Entry 4UT4 (X-ray diffraction, 1.94 A resolution); this record covers chain A.

Chain A:
Name: Putative sugar kinase
Source organism: Burkholderia pseudomallei K96243
Notes: EC 2.7.1.167
Reference sequence: H7C745 (H7C745_BURPS); numbering as in UniProt (aligned over 1-346)
Sequence (346 residues; numbered 1 to 346; the number before each row is that of its first residue):
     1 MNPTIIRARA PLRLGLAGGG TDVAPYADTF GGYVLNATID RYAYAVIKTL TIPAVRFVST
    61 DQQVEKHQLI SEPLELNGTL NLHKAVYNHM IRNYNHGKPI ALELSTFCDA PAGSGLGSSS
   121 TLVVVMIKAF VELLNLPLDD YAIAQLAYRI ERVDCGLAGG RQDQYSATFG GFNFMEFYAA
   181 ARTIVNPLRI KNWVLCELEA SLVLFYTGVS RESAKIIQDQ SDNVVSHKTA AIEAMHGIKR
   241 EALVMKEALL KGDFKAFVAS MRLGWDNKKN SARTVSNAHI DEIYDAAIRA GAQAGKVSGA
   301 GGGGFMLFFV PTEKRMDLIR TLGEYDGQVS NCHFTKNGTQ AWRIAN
Disordered / not traced: 1
Construct notes: engineered mutation Ala179 (Glu in H7C745), Ala180 (Glu in H7C745), Ala181 (Glu in H7C745)
Small-molecule neighbours: alpha-D-mannopyranose (MAN): Arg13, Gly19, Gly20, Asp22, Val23, Gly117, Arg152, Gly159, Gly160, Arg161, Gln162, Asp163, Ile217, Gly299, Ala300
Reported in the primary citation:
  - binding site for alpha-D-mannopyranose: Asp22, Gln162, Asp163
  - mutagenesis - R13A, D22A, S118A/S119A/S120A, Q162L, D163A: abolished catalytic activity
  - catalytic residues: Arg13, Asp163 (proposed by the authors, not directly observed)

Summary:
Ligands of chain A: alpha-D-mannopyranose. The paper reports catalytic residues Arg13 and Asp163; R13A, D22A
and S118A/S119A/S120A, among others, abolish catalytic activity; 5 substitutions were tested in all.
Chain A is Putative sugar kinase (Burkholderia pseudomallei K96243); the structure, Burkholderia pseudomallei
heptokinase WcbL, D-mannose complex, was determined by X-ray diffraction together with 4USM and 4UTG from the
same study.
